PDB entry 9C4F | electron microscopy, 3.20 A resolution | chains A and B of the 6 polymer chains in the assembly

Chain A (and B):
Molecule: Capsid protein 2
Source organism: Human parvovirus B19
Notes: chain B of this document is another copy of the same molecule, construct and numbering; everything in this record applies to it too
UniProtKB: Q784T0 (Q784T0_PAVHB); numbering as in UniProt (aligned over 1-554)
Amino-acid sequence (554 residues; row label = number of the first residue in the row):
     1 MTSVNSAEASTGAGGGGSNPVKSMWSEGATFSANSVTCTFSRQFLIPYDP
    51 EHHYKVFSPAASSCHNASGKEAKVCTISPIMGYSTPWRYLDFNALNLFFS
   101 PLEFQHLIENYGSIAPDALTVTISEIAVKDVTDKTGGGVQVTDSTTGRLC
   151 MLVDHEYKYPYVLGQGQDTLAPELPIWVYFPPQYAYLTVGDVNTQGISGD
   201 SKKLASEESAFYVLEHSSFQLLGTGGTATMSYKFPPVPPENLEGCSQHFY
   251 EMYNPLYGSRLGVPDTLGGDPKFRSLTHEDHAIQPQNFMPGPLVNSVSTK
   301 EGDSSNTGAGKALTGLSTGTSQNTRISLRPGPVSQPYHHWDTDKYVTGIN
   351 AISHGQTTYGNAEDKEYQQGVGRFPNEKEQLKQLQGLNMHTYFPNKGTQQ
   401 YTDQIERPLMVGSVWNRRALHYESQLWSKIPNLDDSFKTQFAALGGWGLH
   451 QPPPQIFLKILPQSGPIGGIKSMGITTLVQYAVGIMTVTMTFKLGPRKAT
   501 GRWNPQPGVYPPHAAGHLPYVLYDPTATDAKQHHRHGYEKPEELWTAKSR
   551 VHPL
Disordered / not traced: 1, 63-72, 303-311, 359-368, 395-401

Interface between chain A and chain B:
Residue-residue contacts - 113 pairs, chain A then chain B:
  Asn19(A) with Ser18(B)
  Tyr54(A) with Leu522(B)
  Lys55(A) with Leu522(B)
  Val56(A) with Leu522(B); Tyr523(B); Asp524(B)
  Ser58(A) with Asp524(B)
  Tyr83(A) with Val521(B); Leu522(B), hydrogen bond (side chain-backbone)
  Thr132(A) with Lys134(B); Gln140(B), hydrogen bond
  Asp133(A) with Lys134(B), salt bridge; Thr135(B)
  Lys134(A) with Val4(B); Gly12(B); Thr135(B)
  Thr135(A) with Thr135(B)
  Val139(A) with Gly12(B)
  Gln140(A) with Gly12(B)
  Val141(A) with Gly12(B), hydrogen bond (backbone-backbone); Ala13(B); Gly14(B), hydrogen bond (backbone-backbone)
  Thr142(A) with Gly14(B); Gly16(B)
  Asp143(A) with Gly15(B); Gly16(B), hydrogen bond (side chain-backbone); Gly17(B), hydrogen bond (backbone-backbone)
  Ser144(A) with Gly17(B); Asp143(B)
  Thr145(A) with Gly17(B); Ser18(B); Asn19(B), hydrogen bond (backbone-side chain); Asp143(B)
  Thr146(A) with Lys129(B), hydrogen bond; Asp143(B), hydrogen bond; Thr224(B)
  Arg148(A) with Asn19(B); Glu125(B), salt bridge
  Asn193(A) with Ala527(B), hydrogen bond (side chain-backbone); Thr528(B)
  Gln195(A) with Thr526(B); Ala527(B), hydrogen bond (side chain-backbone)
  Lys202(A) with Asp524(B), salt bridge; Thr526(B), hydrogen bond; Ala527(B)
  Leu204(A) with His517(B); Tyr523(B), hydrophobic; Asp524(B); Ala527(B), hydrophobic; Thr528(B)
  Ala205(A) with His517(B), hydrogen bond (backbone-side chain); Leu518(B); Val521(B), hydrophobic
  Ser206(A) with Leu518(B)
  Glu207(A) with Pro511(B); Leu518(B)
  Phe211(A) with Leu522(B), hydrophobic
  Glu215(A) with Trp25(B), hydrogen bond (backbone-side chain); Glu27(B)
  His216(A) with Glu27(B), hydrogen bond (backbone-side chain); Gly28(B), hydrogen bond (backbone-backbone); Ser100(B); Glu103(B), salt bridge
  Ser217(A) with Trp25(B); Glu27(B)
  Ser218(A) with Trp25(B); Ser26(B); Glu27(B), hydrogen bond (side chain-backbone)
  Phe219(A) with Met24(B); Trp25(B), hydrogen bond (backbone-backbone)
  Gln220(A) with Ser23(B); Met24(B)
  Leu221(A) with Val21(B); Lys22(B); Ser23(B), hydrogen bond (backbone-backbone); Trp25(B); Ile485(B), hydrophobic
  Leu222(A) with Val21(B); Lys22(B)
  Gly223(A) with Asn19(B); Val21(B), hydrogen bond (backbone-backbone)
  Thr224(A) with Ser18(B), hydrogen bond (backbone-side chain); Asn19(B), hydrogen bond (backbone-backbone); Pro20(B)
  Gly225(A) with Ser18(B); Pro20(B)
  Gly226(A) with Pro20(B)
  Thr227(A) with Lys22(B), hydrogen bond (backbone-side chain)
  Leu461(A) with Gln43(B)
  Pro462(A) with Gln43(B), hydrogen bond (backbone-side chain)
  Gln463(A) with Gln43(B); Val483(B)
  Ser464(A) with Leu45(B); Val178(B); Tyr481(B), hydrogen bond (backbone-side chain)
  Gly465(A) with Leu45(B); Tyr481(B)
  Pro466(A) with Val131(B), hydrophobic; Val139(B), hydrophobic; Val141(B); Tyr481(B), hydrophobic
  Ile467(A) with Leu45(B), hydrophobic; Pro47(B); Tyr48(B), hydrogen bond (backbone-backbone); Phe180(B), hydrophobic
  Gly468(A) with Pro47(B); Tyr48(B)
  Gly469(A) with Tyr48(B), hydrogen bond (backbone-backbone)
  Ile470(A) with Val131(B), hydrophobic; Val479(B), hydrophobic
  Leu478(A) with Lys129(B); Val141(B), hydrophobic; Tyr481(B)
Also at the interface, not in a pair above, chain A (58 interface residues in all): Gly16, Gly17, Gly136, Gly137, Val213, Ala228, Ile475
Also at the interface, not in a pair above, chain B (60 interface residues in all): Asn5, Thr11, Pro50, Ala127, Gly137, Pro175, Ile176, Tyr520, Asp529, Tyr538

In short:
The interface between chain A and chain B involves 58 residues on one side and 60 on the other, with 27
hydrogen bonds and 4 salt bridges. Polar contacts include Asp133(A)-Lys134(B), Arg148(A)-Glu125(B) and
Lys202(A)-Asp524(B).
Both chains are Capsid protein 2 (Human parvovirus B19). Entry 9C4F (Infectious B19V capsid) was determined by
electron microscopy together with 9C4N, 9C27, 9C2T and 9D7K from the same study.
